Entry 7VS5 (electron microscopy, 3.40 A resolution); this record covers chains ca and cb of the 369 polymer chains in the assembly.

# Chain ca (and cb)
Name: Major capsid protein
Organism: Enterobacteria phage T4
Notes: chain cb of this document is another copy of the same molecule, construct and numbering; everything in this record applies to it too
Reference sequence: P04535 (CAPSH_BPT4); numbering as in UniProt (aligned over 1-521)
Amino-acid sequence (521 residues; row label = number of the first residue in the row):
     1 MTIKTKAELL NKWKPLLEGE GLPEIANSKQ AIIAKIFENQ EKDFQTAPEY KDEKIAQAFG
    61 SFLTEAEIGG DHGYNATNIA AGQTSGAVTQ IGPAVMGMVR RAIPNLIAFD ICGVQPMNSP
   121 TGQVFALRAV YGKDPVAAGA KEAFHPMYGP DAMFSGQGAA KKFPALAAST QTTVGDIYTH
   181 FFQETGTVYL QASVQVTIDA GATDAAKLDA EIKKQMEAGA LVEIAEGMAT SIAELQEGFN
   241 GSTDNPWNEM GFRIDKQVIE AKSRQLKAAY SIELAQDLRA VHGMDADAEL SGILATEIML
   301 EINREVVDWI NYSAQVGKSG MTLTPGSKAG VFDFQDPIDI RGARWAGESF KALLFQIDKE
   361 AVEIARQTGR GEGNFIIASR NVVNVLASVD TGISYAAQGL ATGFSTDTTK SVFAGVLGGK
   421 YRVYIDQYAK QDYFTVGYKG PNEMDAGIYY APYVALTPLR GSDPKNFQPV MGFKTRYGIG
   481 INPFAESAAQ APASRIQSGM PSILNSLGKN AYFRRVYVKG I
Disordered / not traced: 1-65
Curated features (UniProtKB/Swiss-Prot):
  - site: E65, A66 (Cleavage)

# Interface between chain ca and chain cb
Contacting residue pairs (209):
  D71(ca) with E260(cb)
  H72(ca) with T121(cb), hydrogen bond; E260(cb)
  G73(ca) with E260(cb)
  Y74(ca) with E260(cb), hydrogen bond (backbone-side chain); K262(cb); M500(cb), hydrophobic
  A76(ca) with V258(cb), hydrophobic; I496(cb); Q497(cb); S498(cb)
  I79(ca) with T121(cb); V258(cb), hydrophobic; I259(cb); E260(cb); M500(cb), hydrophobic
  A80(ca) with I496(cb), hydrophobic
  P93(ca) with T121(cb); G122(cb); Q123(cb), hydrogen bond (backbone-backbone)
  A94(ca) with S119(cb); Q123(cb), hydrogen bond (backbone-side chain)
  V95(ca) with Q123(cb)
  M96(ca) with Q115(cb); Q123(cb), hydrogen bond (backbone-backbone); V124(cb); I259(cb), hydrophobic; M444(cb)
  G97(ca) with V124(cb); F125(cb), hydrogen bond (backbone-backbone); M444(cb)
  M98(ca) with F125(cb); I254(cb), hydrophobic; M444(cb)
  V99(ca) with F125(cb), hydrogen bond (backbone-backbone); A126(cb); L127(cb), hydrogen bond (backbone-backbone); M444(cb), hydrophobic; N482(cb); P483(cb), hydrophobic; F484(cb)
  R100(ca) with L127(cb); R370(cb), hydrogen bond (backbone-side chain); F484(cb)
  R101(ca) with L127(cb), hydrogen bond (backbone-backbone); R128(cb); E142(cb), salt bridge; F144(cb), hydrogen bond (side chain-backbone); H145(cb); P146(cb); T368(cb); R370(cb); F484(cb)
  A102(ca) with F144(cb); G369(cb); R370(cb)
  I103(ca) with F144(cb), hydrophobic
  A261(ca) with T230(cb)
  K262(ca) with E226(cb), salt bridge; G227(cb); M228(cb)
  S263(ca) with G227(cb); M228(cb), hydrogen bond (backbone-backbone); T230(cb); A233(cb)
  R264(ca) with A152(cb), hydrogen bond (side chain-backbone); S155(cb), hydrogen bond; G156(cb); E226(cb)
  Q265(ca) with S155(cb), hydrogen bond (backbone-backbone); A233(cb), hydrogen bond (side chain-backbone); Q236(cb); W247(cb)
  L266(ca) with F154(cb), hydrophobic; S155(cb); W247(cb); N248(cb)
  K267(ca) with E237(cb), salt bridge; W247(cb); N248(cb), hydrogen bond (backbone-backbone); E249(cb); M250(cb), hydrogen bond (backbone-backbone)
  A268(ca) with M250(cb)
  L278(ca) with F252(cb), hydrophobic; I254(cb), hydrophobic
  H282(ca) with F125(cb); I254(cb)
  M284(ca) with L127(cb), hydrophobic; F252(cb), hydrophobic; I254(cb), hydrophobic
  E289(ca) with F252(cb)
  L290(ca) with M250(cb); G251(cb); F252(cb), hydrophobic
  I293(ca) with A129(cb), hydrophobic; F144(cb), hydrophobic; M250(cb), hydrophobic; F252(cb), hydrophobic
  L294(ca) with M250(cb), hydrophobic
  T296(ca) with F144(cb)
  E297(ca) with A143(cb); F144(cb); F154(cb); M250(cb)
  L300(ca) with F144(cb), hydrophobic
  E301(ca) with D151(cb); A152(cb); F154(cb); S155(cb), hydrogen bond
  R304(ca) with E223(cb), salt bridge
  E305(ca) with A225(cb); E226(cb); G227(cb)
  D308(ca) with E223(cb); A225(cb)
  W309(ca) with I224(cb), hydrophobic; A225(cb)
  Y312(ca) with Q191(cb), hydrogen bond; V222(cb), hydrophobic; E223(cb)
  F334(ca) with R341(cb)
  Q335(ca) with I338(cb); R341(cb)
  R344(ca) with G342(cb)
  W345(ca) with R341(cb), hydrogen bond (backbone-backbone); G342(cb); A343(cb); R344(cb); W345(cb); E348(cb); A396(cb), hydrophobic
  A346(ca) with R341(cb); E348(cb)
  G347(ca) with E348(cb)
  F350(ca) with R341(cb); F355(cb), hydrophobic
  R380(ca) with V362(cb); R366(cb)
  N381(ca) with K359(cb)
  N384(ca) with F355(cb); D358(cb); K359(cb)
  V385(ca) with F355(cb), hydrophobic
  A387(ca) with I393(cb)
  S388(ca) with F355(cb); I393(cb)
  V389(ca) with I393(cb)
  D390(ca) with I393(cb)
  Y395(ca) with S394(cb), hydrogen bond; Y395(cb), hydrophobic
  A396(ca) with Y395(cb), hydrogen bond (backbone-backbone)
  A397(ca) with I393(cb); S394(cb); Y395(cb)
  Q398(ca) with E348(cb); K351(cb), hydrogen bond (backbone-side chain); F355(cb); G392(cb); I393(cb); S394(cb)
  G399(ca) with T391(cb); G392(cb); I393(cb)
  L400(ca) with L354(cb), hydrophobic; D358(cb); T391(cb), hydrogen bond (backbone-backbone); I393(cb); L417(cb), hydrophobic; G418(cb)
  A401(ca) with D358(cb), hydrogen bond (backbone-side chain)
  T402(ca) with I393(cb)
  T406(ca) with V362(cb); E372(cb)
  D407(ca) with A365(cb); E372(cb)
  T409(ca) with G369(cb); R370(cb), hydrogen bond (side chain-backbone); G371(cb)
  K410(ca) with E372(cb), salt bridge
  Y428(ca) with H145(cb); Y148(cb); G149(cb); P150(cb)
  A429(ca) with T185(cb)
  K430(ca) with F182(cb); T185(cb); V188(cb); K213(cb), hydrogen bond (backbone-side chain); M216(cb); E223(cb), salt bridge
  Q431(ca) with K213(cb); E217(cb), hydrogen bond
  F473(ca) with W247(cb)
  K474(ca) with W247(cb)
  R476(ca) with T230(cb), hydrogen bond
  Y477(ca) with G227(cb)
  I503(ca) with G175(cb); Q191(cb); A192(cb)
  L507(ca) with S193(cb); V222(cb), hydrophobic
  Y517(ca) with M216(cb), hydrogen bond (side chain-backbone); E217(cb)
  K519(ca) with E217(cb), salt bridge
  G520(ca) with R341(cb), hydrogen bond (backbone-side chain)
  I521(ca) with T324(cb); R341(cb); F355(cb), hydrophobic; K359(cb), hydrogen bond (backbone-side chain)
Also at the interface, not in a pair above, chain ca (88 interface residues in all): P104, A269, I298, Y433, G472
Also at the interface, not in a pair above, chain cb (103 interface residues in all): Y131, V174, T187, K256, A261, M321, P325, A352, Y421, Y449

# Summary
88 residues of chain ca and 103 residues of chain cb are in contact; the contacts include 33 hydrogen bonds
and 7 salt bridges. Polar contacts include R101(ca)-E142(cb), K262(ca)-E226(cb) and K267(ca)-E237(cb).
Chain ca and chain cb are both Major capsid protein (Enterobacteria phage T4); the structure, The expanded
head structure of phage T4, was determined by electron microscopy together with 7VRT from the same study.
